5VLH - chains A and Y of the 3 polymer chains in the assembly; structure by X-ray diffraction, 2.86 A resolution.

== Chain A ==
Protein: Proprotein convertase subtilisin/kexin type 9
Organism: Homo sapiens
Notes: EC 3.4.21.-
UniProtKB: Q8NBP7 (PCSK9_HUMAN); numbering as in UniProt (aligned over 1-452)
Sequence (460 residues; row label = number of the first residue in the row):
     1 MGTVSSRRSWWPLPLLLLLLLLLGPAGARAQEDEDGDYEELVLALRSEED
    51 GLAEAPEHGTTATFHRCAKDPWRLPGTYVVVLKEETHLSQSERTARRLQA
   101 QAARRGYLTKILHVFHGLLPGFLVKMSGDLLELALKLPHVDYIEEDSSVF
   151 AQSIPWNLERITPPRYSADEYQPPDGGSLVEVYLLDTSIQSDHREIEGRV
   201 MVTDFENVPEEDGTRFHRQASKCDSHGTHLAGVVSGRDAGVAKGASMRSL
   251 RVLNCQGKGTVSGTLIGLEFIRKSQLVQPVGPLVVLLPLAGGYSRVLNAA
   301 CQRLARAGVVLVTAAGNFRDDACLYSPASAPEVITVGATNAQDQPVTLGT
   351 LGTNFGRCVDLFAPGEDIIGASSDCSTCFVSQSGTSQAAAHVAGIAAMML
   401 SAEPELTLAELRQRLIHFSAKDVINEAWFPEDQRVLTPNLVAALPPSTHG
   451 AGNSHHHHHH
Not modelled in the structure: 1-60, 153-175, 213-220, 447-460
Construct notes: engineered mutation Ser167 (Arg in Q8NBP7); expression tag (453-460)
Disulfides: Cys223-Cys255, Cys323-Cys358, Cys375-Cys378
Metal / ion sites: Ca2+: Pro331, Val333, Asp360

== Chain Y ==
Protein: Cys-arg-leu-pro-trp-asn-leu-gln-arg-ile-gly-leu-pro-cys
Sequence (14 residues; row label = number of the first residue in the row):
     1 CRLPWNLQRIGLPC
Disulfides: Cys1-Cys14

== How chain A and chain Y interact ==
Contacting residue pairs (24; chain A residue first):
  Ala239(A) with Leu7(Y)
  Gly240(A) with Leu12(Y)
  Val241(A) with Leu7(Y), hydrophobic; Ile10(Y), hydrophobic; Leu12(Y)
  Thr339(A) with Trp5(Y)
  Asn340(A) with Trp5(Y)
  Ala341(A) with Trp5(Y); Arg9(Y), hydrogen bond (backbone-side chain)
  Asp343(A) with Arg9(Y), salt bridge
  Pro364(A) with Trp5(Y), hydrophobic; Asn6(Y); Ile10(Y)
  Glu366(A) with Trp5(Y), hydrogen bond (backbone-side chain)
  Asp367(A) with Trp5(Y), hydrogen bond (backbone-side chain)
  Ile368(A) with Trp5(Y), hydrophobic; Asn6(Y)
  Ile369(A) with Pro4(Y), hydrophobic
  His391(A) with Asn6(Y), hydrogen bond
  Ala442(A) with Ile10(Y)
  Ala443(A) with Ile10(Y)
  Leu444(A) with Ile10(Y), hydrogen bond (backbone-backbone); Gly11(Y); Leu12(Y), hydrophobic
Interface residues without a listed pair, chain A (20 interface residues in all): Asp238, Gly365, Ile395, Met398

== Summary ==
Chain A and chain Y form an interface of 20 and 8 residues respectively, with 5 hydrogen bonds and 1 salt
bridge. Polar pairs include Asp343(A)-Arg9(Y), Ala341(A)-Arg9(Y) and Glu366(A)-Trp5(Y). Pro331(A), Val333(A)
and Asp360(A) coordinate Ca2+.
Here chain A is Proprotein convertase subtilisin/kexin type 9 (Homo sapiens) and chain Y is
Cys-arg-leu-pro-trp-asn-leu-gln-arg-ile-gly-leu-pro-cys. Entry 5VLH (Short PCSK9 delta-P' complex with peptide
Pep1) was determined by X-ray diffraction (same publication as 5VLA, 5VLK and 5VLL).
